8XS7 - chains A and B of the 4 polymer chains in the assembly; structure by X-ray diffraction, 2.77 A resolution.

== Chain A ==
Name: Aryl hydrocarbon receptor nuclear translocator
Source organism: Homo sapiens
Reference sequence: P27540 (ARNT_HUMAN); residues 85-465 here = UniProt positions 85-465
Sequence (382 residues; numbered 84 to 465; the number before each row is that of its first residue):
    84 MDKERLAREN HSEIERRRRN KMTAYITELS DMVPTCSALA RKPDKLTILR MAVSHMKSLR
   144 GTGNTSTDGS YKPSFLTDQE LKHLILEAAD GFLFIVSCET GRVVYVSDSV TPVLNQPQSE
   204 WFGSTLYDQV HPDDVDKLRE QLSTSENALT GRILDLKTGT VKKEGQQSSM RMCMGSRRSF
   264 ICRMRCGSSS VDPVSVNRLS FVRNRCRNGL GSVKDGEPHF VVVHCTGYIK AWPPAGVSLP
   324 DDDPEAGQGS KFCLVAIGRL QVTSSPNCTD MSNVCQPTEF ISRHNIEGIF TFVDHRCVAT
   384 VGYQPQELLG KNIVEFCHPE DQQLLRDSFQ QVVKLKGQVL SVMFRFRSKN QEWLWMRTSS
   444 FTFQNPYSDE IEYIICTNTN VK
Disordered / not traced: 120-124, 144-155, 228-258, 270-299, 345-359, 465
Sequence notes: initiating methionine (84)

== Chain B ==
Name: Aryl hydrocarbon receptor
Source organism: Sus scrofa
Reference sequence: I3LF82 (I3LF82_PIG); residue numbers follow UniProt; this construct covers 26-413
Sequence (395 residues; each row starts with the number of its first residue):
    25 MIPAEGIKSN PSKRHRDRLN TELDRLASLL PFPQDVINKL DKLSVLRLSV SYLRAKSFFD
    85 VSLKSSPADR NGVQDNCRTK FREGLNLQEG EFLLQALNGF VLVVTTDALV FYASSTIQDY
   145 LGFQQSDVIH QSVYELIHTE DRAEFQRQLH WALNPSQCPD SGQRIDEASG LSQPAAYYNP
   205 EQLPPENSFM ERCFVCRLRC LLDNSSGFLA MNFQGRLKYL HGQNKKGKDG SILPPQLALF
   265 AIATPLQPPS ILEIRTKNFI FRTKHKLDFT PTGCDAKGKI VLGYTEAELC MRGTGYQFIH
   325 AADMLYCAEY HVRMIKTGES GMIVFRLLTK DNRWTWVQSN ARLVYKNGRP DYIIATQRPL
   385 TDEEGKEHLR KRTLKLPFMF ATGEAVLYEH HHHHH
Disordered / not traced: 25-32, 89-95, 175-213, 228-230, 251-255, 414-419
Sequence notes: initiating methionine (25); expression tag (414-419)
Residues lining bound ligands: A1LWI (5,11-dihydroindolo[3,2-b]carbazole-12-carbaldehyde): Thr287, His289, Phe293, Pro295, Leu306, Leu313, Gly319, Tyr320, Phe322, Ile323, Cys331, Tyr334, His335, Ser344, Ile347, Phe349, Leu351, Ser363, Asn364, Ala365, Ala379, Gln381
From the paper describing this entry:
  - binding site for A1LWI: His289, Phe293, Gly319, Cys331, Tyr334, Phe349, Leu351, Ser363, Ala379, Gln381
  - contacts within the chain: Tyr330-Leu398 (hydrogen bond), Tyr330-Leu400 (hydrogen bond)
  - mutagenesis - H289A, F293A, H324A, Y330E, Y330R, F349A, L351A, R396E: decreased signaling
  - mutagenesis - Y330A: decreased signaling in response to Tapinarof, FICZ, and Indirubin
  - mutagenesis - R396E: decreased localization
  - allosteric site: Asp327, Val348, Phe349, Arg396 (proposed by the authors, not directly observed)

== How chain A and chain B interact ==
Residue-residue contacts - 186 pairs, chain A then chain B:
  Arg101(A) with Leu67(B)
  Lys104(A) with Leu67(B)
  Met105(A) with Leu67(B); Leu70(B), hydrophobic
  Tyr108(A) with Leu67(B); Leu70(B), hydrophobic; Arg71(B); Val74(B); His154(B)
  Glu111(A) with Val74(B); Arg78(B), salt bridge; His154(B), salt bridge
  Leu112(A) with Val74(B), hydrophobic; Leu77(B), hydrophobic
  Asp114(A) with Asn248(B)
  Met115(A) with Leu77(B); Arg78(B); Ser81(B); Gly246(B); Gln247(B); Asn248(B)
  Val116(A) with Leu77(B), hydrophobic
  Leu129(A) with His39(B); Arg42(B); Leu43(B), hydrophobic; Glu46(B)
  Leu132(A) with Glu46(B); Leu50(B), hydrophobic; Leu70(B), hydrophobic
  Arg133(A) with Glu46(B), salt bridge
  Val136(A) with Glu46(B); Arg49(B); Leu53(B)
  Met139(A) with Leu50(B), hydrophobic; Leu53(B); Leu54(B); Tyr76(B), hydrophobic; Leu77(B), hydrophobic
  Lys140(A) with Arg49(B); Leu53(B)
  Leu142(A) with Tyr76(B); Leu77(B), hydrophobic
  Arg143(A) with Leu53(B), hydrogen bond (side chain-backbone); Pro55(B); Tyr76(B)
  Pro156(A) with Phe56(B)
  Ser157(A) with Pro55(B)
  Phe158(A) with Pro55(B); Phe56(B), hydrophobic; Ser75(B); Tyr76(B), hydrophobic; Ala79(B), hydrophobic; Tyr136(B), hydrophobic
  Leu159(A) with Phe83(B), hydrophobic; Tyr136(B)
  Asp161(A) with Leu111(B); Gln112(B); Glu113(B), hydrogen bond (side chain-backbone); Gly114(B), hydrogen bond (side chain-backbone); Glu115(B), hydrogen bond (side chain-backbone)
  Gln162(A) with Leu87(B)
  Glu163(A) with Lys80(B), salt bridge; Phe83(B); Leu87(B)
  Leu164(A) with Gly114(B); Glu115(B); Leu118(B), hydrophobic
  Lys165(A) with Glu113(B), salt bridge; Gly114(B); Leu117(B)
  His166(A) with Phe83(B); Ser86(B), hydrogen bond; Leu87(B)
  Leu167(A) with Phe83(B), hydrophobic; Val127(B), hydrophobic; Tyr136(B), hydrophobic; Phe264(B), hydrophobic
  Ile168(A) with Gly114(B); Leu117(B), hydrophobic; Leu118(B); Leu121(B), hydrophobic; Val125(B), hydrophobic
  Leu169(A) with Leu117(B), hydrophobic; Arg240(B)
  Glu170(A) with Arg240(B), hydrogen bond (backbone-side chain); Lys242(B), salt bridge
  Ala171(A) with Gly239(B); Arg240(B); Phe264(B); Ala265(B); Ile266(B), hydrophobic
  Ala172(A) with Gln238(B); Ile266(B), hydrophobic
  Asp173(A) with Arg240(B), salt bridge
  Leu176(A) with Phe116(B); Leu117(B), hydrophobic
  Val187(A) with Phe105(B), hydrophobic; Arg106(B), hydrogen bond (backbone-side chain)
  Tyr188(A) with Arg106(B); Leu109(B), hydrophobic; Asn110(B), hydrogen bond; Glu113(B), hydrogen bond
  Ser190(A) with Glu113(B)
  Asp191(A) with Glu113(B)
  Pro200(A) with Gln98(B)
  Gln201(A) with Gly96(B), hydrogen bond (side chain-backbone); Val97(B); Gln98(B), hydrogen bond (side chain-backbone)
  Ser202(A) with Gln98(B); Cys101(B)
  Phe205(A) with Cys101(B), hydrophobic; Arg106(B)
  Arg260(A) with Gln119(B), hydrogen bond (side chain-backbone); Ala120(B), hydrogen bond (side chain-backbone); Asn122(B)
  Thr309(A) with Ala120(B)
  Tyr311(A) with Phe116(B); Gln119(B); Ala120(B)
  Trp315(A) with Phe105(B), hydrophobic; Leu109(B), hydrophobic
  Pro317(A) with Phe105(B); Leu109(B), hydrophobic
  Ala318(A) with Gln112(B)
  Val320(A) with Phe105(B), hydrophobic; Gly108(B); Leu109(B); Gln112(B)
  Ser321(A) with Phe105(B)
  Leu322(A) with Phe105(B), hydrophobic
  Pro323(A) with Lys104(B)
  Asp326(A) with Thr103(B), hydrogen bond; Lys104(B); Phe105(B), hydrogen bond (side chain-backbone)
  Glu328(A) with Phe105(B)
  Val338(A) with Ala120(B)
  Ile340(A) with Leu117(B); Ala120(B), hydrophobic; Leu121(B), hydrophobic
  Arg342(A) with Leu121(B); Ile266(B)
  Gln344(A) with Gln238(B)
  Ile364(A) with Phe402(B), hydrophobic; Ala405(B), hydrophobic
  Arg366(A) with Ile323(B), hydrogen bond (side chain-backbone); Ala325(B)
  Phe373(A) with Val410(B)
  Thr374(A) with Ala409(B); Val410(B), hydrogen bond (backbone-backbone)
  Phe375(A) with Ala325(B), hydrophobic; Trp358(B), hydrophobic; Gly407(B); Glu408(B); Ala409(B), hydrophobic
  Val376(A) with Gly407(B); Glu408(B), hydrogen bond (backbone-backbone)
  Asp377(A) with Thr406(B)
  His378(A) with Thr406(B), hydrogen bond; Gly407(B); Glu408(B), salt bridge
  Gln389(A) with Glu408(B)
  Leu392(A) with Glu408(B); Ala409(B), hydrophobic; Val410(B), hydrophobic
  Gly393(A) with Tyr412(B)
  Phe446(A) with Tyr320(B), hydrophobic; Met328(B), hydrophobic; Leu329(B), hydrophobic; Ala332(B), hydrophobic
  Asn448(A) with Asp292(B), hydrogen bond (side chain-backbone); Tyr320(B)
  Pro449(A) with Tyr320(B); His335(B); Val336(B), hydrophobic; Ile339(B)
  Tyr450(A) with Leu291(B); Asp292(B); His335(B)
  Glu455(A) with Thr318(B), hydrogen bond; Tyr320(B); Gln321(B), hydrogen bond (backbone-side chain)
  Tyr456(A) with Tyr320(B), hydrogen bond (side chain-backbone); Gln321(B); Met328(B), hydrophobic
  Ile458(A) with Met328(B), hydrophobic; Phe402(B), hydrophobic
Other interface residues (no listed pair), chain A (90 interface residues in all): Ile109, Ala135, His138, Ile178, Gly310, Lys313, Pro327, Ala339, Ile372, Pro388, Phe444, Ser451, Thr460
Other interface residues (no listed pair), chain B (92 interface residues in all): Leu47, Pro57, Leu72, Ser73, Phe82, Asn100, Gln149, Ile153, His324

== Overview ==
90 residues of chain A face 92 of chain B across their interface; the contacts include 23 hydrogen bonds and 8
salt bridges. Among the polar pairs are Glu111(A)-Arg78(B), Glu111(A)-His154(B) and Arg133(A)-Glu46(B). The
paper reports a binding site for A1LWI at His289(B), Phe293(B) and Gly319(B) among others; H289A, F293A and
H324A of chain B, among others, reduce signaling; 9 substitutions were tested in all.
Here chain A is Aryl hydrocarbon receptor nuclear translocator (Homo sapiens) and chain B is Aryl hydrocarbon
receptor (Sus scrofa). Entry 8XS7 (Crystal structure of the DNA-bound AHR-ARNT heterodimer in complex with
FICZ) was determined by X-ray diffraction, deposited together with 8XS6, 8XS8, 8XS9, 8XSA and 8XSB.
